Entry 9FJS (electron microscopy, 3.48 A resolution); this record covers chains d and e of the 7 polymer chains in the assembly.

== Chain d ==
Name: DNA-directed RNA polymerase subunit beta'
Source organism: Mycobacterium tuberculosis H37Rv
Notes: EC 2.7.7.6
UniProtKB: P9WGY7 (RPOC_MYCTU); residue numbers follow UniProt; this construct covers 4-1316
Amino-acid sequence (1319 residues; row label = number of the first residue in the row):
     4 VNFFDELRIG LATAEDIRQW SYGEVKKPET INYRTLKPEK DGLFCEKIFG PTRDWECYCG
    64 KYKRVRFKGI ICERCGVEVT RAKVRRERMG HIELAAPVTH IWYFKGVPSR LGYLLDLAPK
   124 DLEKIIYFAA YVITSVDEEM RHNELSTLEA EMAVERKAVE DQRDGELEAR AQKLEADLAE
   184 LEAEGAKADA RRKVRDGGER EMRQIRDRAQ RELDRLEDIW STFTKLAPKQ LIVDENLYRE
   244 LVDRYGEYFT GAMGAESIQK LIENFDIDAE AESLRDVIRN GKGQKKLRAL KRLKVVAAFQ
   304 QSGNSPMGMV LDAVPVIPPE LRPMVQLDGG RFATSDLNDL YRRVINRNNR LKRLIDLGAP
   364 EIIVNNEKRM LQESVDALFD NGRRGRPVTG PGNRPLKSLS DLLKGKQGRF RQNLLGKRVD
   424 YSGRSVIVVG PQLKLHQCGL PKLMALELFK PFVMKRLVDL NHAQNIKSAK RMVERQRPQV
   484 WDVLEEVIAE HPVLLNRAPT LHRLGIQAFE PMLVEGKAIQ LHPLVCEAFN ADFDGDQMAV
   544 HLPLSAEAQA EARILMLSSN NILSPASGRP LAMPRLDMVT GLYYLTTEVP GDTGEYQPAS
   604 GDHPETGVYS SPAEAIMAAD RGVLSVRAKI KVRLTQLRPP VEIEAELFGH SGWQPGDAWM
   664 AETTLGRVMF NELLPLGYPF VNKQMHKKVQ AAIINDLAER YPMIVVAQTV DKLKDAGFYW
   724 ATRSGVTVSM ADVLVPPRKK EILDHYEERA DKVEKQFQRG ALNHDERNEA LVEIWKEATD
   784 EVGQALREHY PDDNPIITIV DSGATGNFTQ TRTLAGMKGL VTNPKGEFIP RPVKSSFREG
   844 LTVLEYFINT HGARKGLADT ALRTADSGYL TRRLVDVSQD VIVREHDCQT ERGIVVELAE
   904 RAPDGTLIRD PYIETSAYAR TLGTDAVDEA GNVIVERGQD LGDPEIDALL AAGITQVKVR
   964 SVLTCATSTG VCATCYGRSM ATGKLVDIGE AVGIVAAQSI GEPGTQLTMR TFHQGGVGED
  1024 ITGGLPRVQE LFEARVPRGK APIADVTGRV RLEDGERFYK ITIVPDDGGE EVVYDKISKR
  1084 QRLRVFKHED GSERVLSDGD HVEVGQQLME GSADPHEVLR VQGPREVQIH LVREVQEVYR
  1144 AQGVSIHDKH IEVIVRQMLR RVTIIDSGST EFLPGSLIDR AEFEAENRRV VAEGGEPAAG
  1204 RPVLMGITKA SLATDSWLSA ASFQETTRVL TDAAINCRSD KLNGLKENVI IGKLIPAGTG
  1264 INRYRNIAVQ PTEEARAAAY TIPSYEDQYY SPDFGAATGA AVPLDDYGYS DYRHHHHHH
Unresolved in the structure: 1013-1023, 1284-1322
Construct notes: expression tag (1317-1322)
Ion coordination: Zn2+ site 1: C60, C62, C75, C78; Mg2+: D535, D537, D539; Zn2+ site 2: C891, C968, C975, C978
UniProt features mapped onto this chain:
  - binding site (Zn(2+)): C60, C62, C75, C78, C891, C968, C975, C978
  - binding site (Mg(2+)): D535, D537, D539

== Chain e ==
Name: DNA-directed RNA polymerase subunit omega
Source organism: Mycobacterium tuberculosis H37Rv
Notes: EC 2.7.7.6
UniProtKB: P9WGY5 (RPOZ_MYCTU); residue numbers follow UniProt; this construct covers 1-110
Amino-acid sequence (110 residues; numbered 1 to 110; the number before each row is that of its first residue):
     1 MSISQSDASL AAVPAVDQFD PSSGASGGYD TPLGITNPPI DELLDRVSSK YALVIYAAKR
    61 ARQINDYYNQ LGEGILEYVG PLVEPGLQEK PLSIALREIH ADLLEHTEGE
Unresolved in the structure: 1-27, 110

== Chain d / chain e interface ==
Residue-residue contacts (64):
  K437(d) with L33(e)
  H439(d) with L33(e), hydrogen bond (side chain-backbone)
  R459(d) with Q88(e), hydrogen bond
  V490(d) with K90(e), hydrogen bond (backbone-side chain)
  E493(d) with G34(e); I35(e)
  E513(d) with G34(e); I35(e)
  A549(d) with R62(e)
  E550(d) with A58(e); R62(e), salt bridge
  A553(d) with V54(e); L92(e), hydrophobic
  E554(d) with V54(e)
  R556(d) with I35(e), hydrogen bond (side chain-backbone); N37(e), hydrogen bond (side chain-backbone); S93(e); L96(e)
  I557(d) with I40(e), hydrophobic
  L558(d) with K50(e)
  L560(d) with I35(e), hydrophobic
  N563(d) with I40(e)
  P705(d) with D41(e)
  I707(d) with T36(e); D41(e)
  V708(d) with Y29(e), hydrophobic
  Q711(d) with Y29(e); D30(e), hydrogen bond
  T985(d) with K50(e)
  D990(d) with S49(e); K50(e), salt bridge; Y51(e)
  I991(d) with Y51(e)
  E993(d) with Y51(e)
  G1261(d) with Y51(e)
  T1262(d) with Y51(e); V54(e)
  R1266(d) with E108(e); G109(e), hydrogen bond (backbone-backbone)
  Y1267(d) with S49(e), hydrogen bond; Y51(e), hydrophobic; A52(e), hydrophobic; I55(e); E108(e)
  R1268(d) with K59(e)
  I1270(d) with A52(e); I55(e), hydrophobic; Y56(e); K59(e); T107(e); E108(e)
  A1271(d) with H106(e); T107(e), hydrogen bond (backbone-backbone)
  V1272(d) with Y56(e), hydrophobic; K59(e); R60(e); Q63(e), hydrogen bond (backbone-side chain); L104(e), hydrophobic; E105(e)
  Q1273(d) with L104(e); E105(e), hydrogen bond
  P1274(d) with V79(e), hydrophobic; L104(e), hydrophobic
  A1278(d) with L82(e)
Also at the interface, not in a pair above, chain d (45 interface residues in all): E489, A492, H494, P495, Q552, M706, N1265, N1269, T1275, R1279, A1282
Also at the interface, not in a pair above, chain e (40 interface residues in all): G28, P32, P39, L53, L87, L103

== Summary ==
45 residues of chain d and 40 residues of chain e are in contact; the contacts include 11 hydrogen bonds and 2
salt bridges. Polar pairs include E550(d)-R62(e), D990(d)-K50(e) and H439(d)-L33(e). UniProt lists 8
Zn2+-binding residues and 3 Mg2+-binding residues on chain d.
Here chain d is DNA-directed RNA polymerase subunit beta' and chain e is DNA-directed RNA polymerase subunit
omega, both from Mycobacterium tuberculosis H37Rv. Entry 9FJS (Cryo-EM structure of Mycobacterium tuberculosis
sigma-B RNA polymerase bound to -10 promoter element ssDNA oligo - ...) was determined by electron microscopy
(same publication as 9FJR and 9FJP).
